PDB entry 2W7P | X-ray diffraction, 3.71 A resolution | chains A and T of the 3 polymer chains in the assembly

# Chain A
Name: DNA polymerase kappa
Organism: Homo sapiens
Notes: EC 2.7.7.7
UniProt: Q9UBT6 (POLK_HUMAN); residues 19-526 here = UniProt positions 19-526
Chain sequence (508 residues; row label = number of the first residue in the row):
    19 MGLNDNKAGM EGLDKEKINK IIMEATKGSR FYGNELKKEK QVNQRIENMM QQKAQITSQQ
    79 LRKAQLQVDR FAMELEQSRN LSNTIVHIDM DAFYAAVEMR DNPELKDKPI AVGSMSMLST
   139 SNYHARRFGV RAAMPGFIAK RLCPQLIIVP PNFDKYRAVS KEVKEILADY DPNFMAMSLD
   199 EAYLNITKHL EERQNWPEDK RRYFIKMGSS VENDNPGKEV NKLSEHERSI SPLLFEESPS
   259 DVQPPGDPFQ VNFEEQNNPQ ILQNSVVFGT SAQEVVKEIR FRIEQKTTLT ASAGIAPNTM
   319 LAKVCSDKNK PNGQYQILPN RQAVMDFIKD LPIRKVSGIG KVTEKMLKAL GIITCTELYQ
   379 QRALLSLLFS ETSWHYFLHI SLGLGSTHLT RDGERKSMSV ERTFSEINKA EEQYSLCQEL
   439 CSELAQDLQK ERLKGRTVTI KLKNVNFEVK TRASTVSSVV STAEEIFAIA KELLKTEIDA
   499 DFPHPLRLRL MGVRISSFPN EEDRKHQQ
Not modelled in the structure: 19-32, 225-281, 522-526
Bound ions: Ca2+ site 1: Asp-107, Asp-325 (together with 2'-deoxyadenosine 5'-triphosphate); Ca2+ site 2: Met-108, Asp-198 (together with 2'-deoxyadenosine 5'-triphosphate)
Ligand contacts: 2'-deoxyadenosine 5'-triphosphate (DTP): Asp-107, Met-108, Asp-109, Ala-110, Phe-111, Tyr-112, Ser-137, Thr-138, Tyr-141, Arg-144, Ala-150, Ala-151, Asp-198, Glu-199, Asp-325, Lys-328
UniProt features mapped onto this chain:
  - binding site (Mg(2+)): Asp-107, Asp-198, Glu-199
Reported in the primary citation:
  - binding site for the 18-nt DNA strand (chain T): Phe-49, Met-135, Pro-153, Lys-461, Arg-507
  - specificity-determining residues: Met-135 (proposed by the authors, not directly observed)
  - mutagenesis - L508A, L508K: unchanged catalytic activity on dCTP insertion opposite G
  - mutagenesis - L508R (29-fold): decreased catalytic activity on dCTP insertion opposite G
  - mutagenesis - L508K: decreased catalytic activity on dATP insertion opposite 8-oxoG
  - mutagenesis - L508A (2.2-fold): increased catalytic activity on dATP opposite 8-oxoG
  - mutagenesis - L508R: decreased catalytic activity on 8-oxoG
  - mutagenesis - L508A, L508K: unchanged catalytic activity on unmodified DNA

# Chain T
Molecule: 18-nt DNA strand
Sequence (18 nucleotides; each row starts with the number of its first residue):
     1 TCACGGAATC CTTCCCCC
Not modelled in the structure: 1
Modified positions: 8OG (8-oxo-2'-deoxy-guanosine-5'-monophosphate) at position 5

# Interface between chain A and chain T
Residue-residue contacts (30; chain A residue first):
  Thr-44(A) / DC4(T)  hydrogen bond to the base
  Phe-49(A) / DC4(T)  base contact
  Arg-63(A) / DT12(T)  sugar contact
  Met-133(A) / DA3(T)  phosphate contact
  Ser-134(A) / DC4(T)  sugar contact
  Met-135(A) / 8OG_5(T)  sugar contact
  Pro-153(A) / DC4(T)  base contact
  Phe-155(A) / DA3(T)  phosphate contact
  Phe-155(A) / DC4(T)  base contact
  Ile-156(A) / DC4(T)  base contact
  Ser-388(A) / DT12(T)  hydrogen bond to the phosphate
  Thr-390(A) / DT12(T)  phosphate contact
  Ser-391(A) / DT12(T)  hydrogen bond to the phosphate
  Arg-413(A) / DA8(T)  salt bridge to the phosphate
  Arg-413(A) / DT9(T)  phosphate contact
  Lys-414(A) / DT9(T)  hydrogen bond to the phosphate
  Ser-415(A) / DA8(T)  sugar contact
  Ser-415(A) / DT9(T)  hydrogen bond to the phosphate
  Met-416(A) / DA8(T)  phosphate contact
  Ser-417(A) / DA8(T)  hydrogen bond to the phosphate
  Val-418(A) / DA7(T)  phosphate contact
  Glu-419(A) / DG6(T)  sugar contact
  Glu-419(A) / DA7(T)  hydrogen bond to the phosphate
  Arg-420(A) / DG6(T)  phosphate contact
  Thr-421(A) / 8OG_5(T)  phosphate contact
  Thr-421(A) / DG6(T)  hydrogen bond to the phosphate
  Lys-461(A) / 8OG_5(T)  salt bridge to the phosphate
  Arg-507(A) / DC4(T)  salt bridge to the phosphate
  Arg-507(A) / 8OG_5(T)  salt bridge to the phosphate
  Arg-512(A) / DT9(T)  base contact
Interface residues without a listed pair, chain A (26 interface residues in all): Ala-43, Phe-465
Interface residues without a listed pair, chain T (12 interface residues in all): DC2, DC10, DC11, DT13

# In short
26 residues of chain A face 12 of chain T across their interface; the contacts include 8 hydrogen bonds and 4
salt bridges. Polar pairs include Thr-44(A)/DC4(T), Ser-388(A)/DT12(T) and Ser-391(A)/DT12(T). From the paper:
a binding site for the 18-nt DNA strand (chain T) at Phe-49(A), Met-135(A) and Pro-153(A) among others; L508R
of chain A reduces catalytic activity on dCTP insertion opposite G; 3 substitutions were tested in all.
Here chain A is DNA polymerase kappa (Homo sapiens) and chain T is an 18-nt DNA strand. Entry 2W7P (Structure
and Activity of Bypass Synthesis by Human DNA Polymerase Kappa Opposite the 7,8-Dihydro-8-oxodeoxyguanosine
Adduct) was determined by X-ray diffraction, deposited together with 2W7O.
